8V43 - chains P and V of the 42 polymer chains in the assembly; structure by electron microscopy, 6.10 A resolution (low resolution: residue-level contacts below are approximate; hydrogen-bond / salt-bridge calls are withheld).

== Chain P (and V) ==
Molecule: Sheath (CD1363)
Organism: Clostridioides difficile
Notes: chain V of this document is another copy of the same molecule, construct and numbering; everything in this record applies to it too
UniProtKB: A0A9Q7ZU73 (A0A9Q7ZU73_CLODI); residue numbers follow UniProt; this construct covers 1-354
Amino-acid sequence (354 residues; numbered 1 to 354; the number before each row is that of its first residue):
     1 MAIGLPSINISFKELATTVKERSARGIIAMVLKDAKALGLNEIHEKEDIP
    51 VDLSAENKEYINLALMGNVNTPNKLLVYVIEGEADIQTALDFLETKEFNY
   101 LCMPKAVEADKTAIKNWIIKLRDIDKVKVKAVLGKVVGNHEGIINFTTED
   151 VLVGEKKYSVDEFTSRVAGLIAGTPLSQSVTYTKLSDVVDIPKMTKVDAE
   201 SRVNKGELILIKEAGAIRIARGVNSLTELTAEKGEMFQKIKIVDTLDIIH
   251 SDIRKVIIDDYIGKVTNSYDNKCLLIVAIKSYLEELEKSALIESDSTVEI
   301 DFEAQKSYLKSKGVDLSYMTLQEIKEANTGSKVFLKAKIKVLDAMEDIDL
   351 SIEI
Disordered / not traced: 1-5, 354 (chain V: 1-3)

== Chain P / chain V interface ==
Pairs across the interface (8):
  E232(P) - E14(V)
  K233(P) - E14(V)
  M236(P) - E14(V)
  F237(P) - E14(V)
  H250(P) - F12(V)
  I257(P) - I8(V)
  I257(P) - I10(V)
  I258(P) - I8(V)
Also at the interface, not in a pair above, chain P (9 interface residues in all): K126, I253
Also at the interface, not in a pair above, chain V (6 interface residues in all): N9, A16

== Overview ==
The interface between chain P and chain V involves 9 residues on one side and 6 on the other.
Both chains are Sheath (CD1363) (Clostridioides difficile). Entry 8V43 (CryoEM Structure of Diffocin -
postcontracted - Baseplate - final state) was determined by electron microscopy, deposited together with 8V3T,
8V3W, 8V3X, 8V3Z, 8V40 and 8V41.
